PDB entry 5DNL | X-ray diffraction, 1.53 A resolution | chains A and C of the 3 polymer chains in the assembly

== Chain A (and C) ==
Protein: Imidazoleglycerol-phosphate dehydratase
From: Pyrococcus furiosus
Notes: EC 4.2.1.19; chain C of this document is another copy of the same molecule, construct and numbering; everything in this record applies to it too
Reference sequence: P58880 (HIS7_PYRFU); numbering as in UniProt (aligned over 1-176)
Chain sequence (176 residues; numbered 1 to 176; the number before each row is that of its first residue):
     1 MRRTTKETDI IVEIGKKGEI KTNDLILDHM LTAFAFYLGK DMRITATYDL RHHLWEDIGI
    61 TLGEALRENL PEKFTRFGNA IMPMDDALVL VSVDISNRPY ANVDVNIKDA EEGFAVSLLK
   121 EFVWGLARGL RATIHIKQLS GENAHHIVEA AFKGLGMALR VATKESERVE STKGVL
Metal / ion sites: Mn2+ site 1: His29, His53, His145, Glu149 (together with (S)-c348); Mn2+ site 2: His52, Glu56, Glu121, His146 (together with (S)-c348)
Small-molecule neighbours:
  - (S)-c348 (5DL; [(2S)-2-hydroxy-3-(1H-1,2,4-triazol-1-yl)propyl]phosphonic acid), molecule 1: Glu7, His29, Tyr37, His52, His53, Glu56, Met84, Glu121, His145, His146, Glu149, Lys153
  - (S)-c348 (5DL), molecule 2: Arg76, Arg98, Ser171, Thr172, Lys173

== How chain A and chain C interact ==
Contacting residue pairs (21; chain A residue first):
  Thr4(A) with Val175(C)
  Thr5(A) with Lys173(C)
  Lys6(A) with Thr172(C); Lys173(C), hydrogen bond (backbone-backbone)
  Glu7(A) with Lys173(C)
  Glu56(A) with Arg98(C)
  Arg98(A) with Glu56(C); Arg128(C)
  Pro99(A) with Trp124(C); Arg128(C), hydrogen bond (backbone-side chain)
  Tyr100(A) with Arg128(C)
  Trp124(A) with Pro99(C); Trp124(C), hydrophobic
  Arg128(A) with Arg98(C); Pro99(C), hydrogen bond (side chain-backbone); Tyr100(C)
  Thr172(A) with Lys6(C)
  Lys173(A) with Thr5(C); Lys6(C), hydrogen bond (backbone-backbone); Glu7(C)
  Val175(A) with Thr5(C)
Also at the interface, not in a pair above, chain A (15 interface residues in all): Arg3, Gly174
Also at the interface, not in a pair above, chain C (15 interface residues in all): Arg3, Thr4, Gly174

== In short ==
The chain A/chain C interface involves 15 residues from each chain; the contacts include 4 hydrogen bonds.
Polar contacts include Pro99(A)-Arg128(C) and Lys6(A)-Lys173(C). Bound to chain A: (S)-c348. The Mn2+ site 1
is built by His29(A), His53(A), His145(A) and Glu149(A).
Both chains are Imidazoleglycerol-phosphate dehydratase (Pyrococcus furiosus). Entry 5DNL (Crystal structure
of IGPD from Pyrococcus furiosus in complex with (S)-C348) was determined by X-ray diffraction together with
5DNX, 5EKW, 5EL9 and 5ELW from the same study.
